PDB entry 2XJN | X-ray diffraction, 2.10 A resolution | chains A and C of the 12 polymer chains in the assembly

[Chain A (and C)]
Name: DNA protection during starvation protein
Organism: Streptococcus suis
Notes: EC 1.16.-.-; chain C of this document is another copy of the same molecule, construct and numbering; everything in this record applies to it too
UniProtKB: P0CB53 (DPS_STRSU); residues 8-172 here = UniProt positions 8-172
Chain sequence (165 residues; numbered 8 to 172; the number before each row is that of its first residue):
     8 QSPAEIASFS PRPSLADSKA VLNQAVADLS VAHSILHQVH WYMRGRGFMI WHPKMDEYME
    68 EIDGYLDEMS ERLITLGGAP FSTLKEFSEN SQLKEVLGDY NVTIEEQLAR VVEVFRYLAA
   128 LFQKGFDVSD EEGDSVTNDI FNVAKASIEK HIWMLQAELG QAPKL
Not modelled in the structure: 8-22 (chain C: 8-23)
Metal / ion sites: Cu ion site 1: H47 (shared with D74(C) of chain C); Cu ion site 2: D74, E78 (shared with H47(C) of chain C)
UniProt features mapped onto this chain:
  - binding site (Fe cation): H47, D74, E78
  - natural variant: A27 (A27S: In strain: 825), I42 (I42L: In strain: 849), L91 (L91F: In strain: 854), V103 (V103A: In strain: KU5), L104 (L104P: In strain: 6407, 825 and 3 more), T110 (T110M: In strain: 6407 and 825), A116 (A116V: In strain: 849 and BA 70/12), S154 (S154N: In strain: 836), K171 (K171G: In strain: KU5)
  - mutagenesis: H47 (H47A: Decreases the iron incorporation considerably), H59 (H59A: Decreases the iron incorporation considerably and induces Fe(2+) oxidation-dependent degradation), D63 (D63A: Decreases the iron incorporation but is still capable of binding iron to some extent), D74 (D74A: Abolishes the iron incorporation), E78 (E78A: Abolishes the iron incorporation; E78D: Decreases the iron incorporation considerably), D137 (D137A/F: No major effects), D146 (D146A: No major effects; D146F: Decreases the iron incorporation considerably)

[How chain A and chain C interact]
Contacting residue pairs (66; chain A residue first):
  V38(A) - L91(C)  hydrophobic
  S41(A) - S89(C)
  S41(A) - T90(C)
  S41(A) - L91(C)
  S41(A) - F94(C)
  H44(A) - D74(C)  salt bridge
  Q45(A) - S89(C)  hydrogen bond
  Q45(A) - T90(C)
  H47(A) - D74(C)  salt bridge
  H47(A) - E78(C)  salt bridge
  W48(A) - L73(C)  hydrophobic
  W48(A) - D74(C)  hydrogen bond
  W48(A) - S77(C)
  W48(A) - E78(C)
  W48(A) - I81(C)
  W48(A) - P87(C)  hydrophobic
  W48(A) - F88(C)
  W48(A) - S89(C)
  Y49(A) - A86(C)
  Y49(A) - P87(C)  hydrogen bond (side chain-backbone)
  Y49(A) - S89(C)
  H59(A) - E78(C)  salt bridge
  L73(A) - W48(C)  hydrophobic
  D74(A) - H44(C)
  D74(A) - H47(C)  salt bridge
  D74(A) - W48(C)  hydrogen bond
  S77(A) - W48(C)  hydrogen bond
  E78(A) - H47(C)  salt bridge
  E78(A) - W48(C)
  E78(A) - H59(C)  salt bridge
  I81(A) - W48(C)  hydrophobic
  I81(A) - Y107(C)
  G85(A) - Y107(C)  hydrogen bond (backbone-side chain)
  A86(A) - Y49(C)  hydrogen bond (backbone-side chain)
  A86(A) - Y107(C)
  P87(A) - Y49(C)  hydrogen bond (backbone-side chain)
  P87(A) - Y107(C)
  F88(A) - W48(C)
  S89(A) - S41(C)
  S89(A) - Q45(C)  hydrogen bond
  S89(A) - W48(C)
  S89(A) - Y49(C)
  S89(A) - E102(C)
  S89(A) - G105(C)
  T90(A) - S41(C)
  T90(A) - Q45(C)
  T90(A) - E102(C)
  T90(A) - V103(C)
  L91(A) - V38(C)  hydrophobic
  L91(A) - S41(C)
  L91(A) - L91(C)
  L91(A) - F94(C)  hydrophobic
  L91(A) - E102(C)  hydrogen bond (backbone-side chain)
  E93(A) - L104(C)
  F94(A) - S41(C)
  F94(A) - L91(C)  hydrophobic
  S95(A) - L91(C)
  E102(A) - S89(C)
  E102(A) - T90(C)
  E102(A) - L91(C)  hydrogen bond (side chain-backbone)
  V103(A) - T90(C)
  L104(A) - E93(C)
  G105(A) - S89(C)
  Y107(A) - I81(C)
  Y107(A) - G85(C)  hydrogen bond (side chain-backbone)
  Y107(A) - P87(C)
Also at the interface, not in a pair above, chain A (29 interface residues in all): K92
Also at the interface, not in a pair above, chain C (30 interface residues in all): V33, K92, S95

[Summary]
The interface between chain A and chain C involves 29 residues on one side and 30 on the other, with 12
hydrogen bonds and 7 salt bridges. Among the polar pairs are H44(A)-D74(C), H47(A)-D74(C) and H47(A)-E78(C).
Chain A and chain C are both DNA protection during starvation protein (Streptococcus suis); the structure,
Crystal structure of Streptococcus suis Dpr with copper, was determined by X-ray diffraction together with
2XJM, 2XJO and 2XKQ from the same study.
